PDB entry 7LYS | electron microscopy, 3.05 A resolution | chains A and C of the 4 polymer chains in the assembly

Chain A:
Name: CasPhi-2
Organism: Biggievirus Mos11
Sequence (763 residues; row label = number of the first residue in the row):
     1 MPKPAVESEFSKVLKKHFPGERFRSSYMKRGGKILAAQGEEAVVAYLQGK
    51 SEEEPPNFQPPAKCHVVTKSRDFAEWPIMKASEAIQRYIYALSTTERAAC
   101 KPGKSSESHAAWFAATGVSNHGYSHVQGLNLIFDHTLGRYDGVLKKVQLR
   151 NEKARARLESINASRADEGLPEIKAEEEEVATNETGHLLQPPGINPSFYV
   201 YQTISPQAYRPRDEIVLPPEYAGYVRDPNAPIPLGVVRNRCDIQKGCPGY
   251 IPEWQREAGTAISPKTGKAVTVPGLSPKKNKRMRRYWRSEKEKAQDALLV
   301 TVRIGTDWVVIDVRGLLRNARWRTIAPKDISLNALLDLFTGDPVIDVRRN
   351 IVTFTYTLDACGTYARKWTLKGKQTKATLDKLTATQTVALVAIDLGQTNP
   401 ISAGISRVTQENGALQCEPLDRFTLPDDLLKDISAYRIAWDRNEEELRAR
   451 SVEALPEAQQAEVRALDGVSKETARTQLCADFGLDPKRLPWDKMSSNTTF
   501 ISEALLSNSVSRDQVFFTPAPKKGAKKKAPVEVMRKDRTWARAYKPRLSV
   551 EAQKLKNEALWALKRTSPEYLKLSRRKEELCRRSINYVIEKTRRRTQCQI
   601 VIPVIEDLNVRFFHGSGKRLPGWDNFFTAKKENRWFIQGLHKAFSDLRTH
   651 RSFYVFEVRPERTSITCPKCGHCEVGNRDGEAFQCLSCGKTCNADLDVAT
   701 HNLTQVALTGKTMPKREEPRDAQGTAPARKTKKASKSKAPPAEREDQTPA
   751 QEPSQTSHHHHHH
Not modelled in the structure: 1-5, 523-529, 666-696, 713-763
From the paper describing this entry:
  - binding site for Nts-DNA: Lys29, Lys33, Val126, Gln127, Asn130, Trp368, Lys371, Lys373
  - mutagenesis - V126A/Q127A/N130A: abolished catalytic activity on DNA
  - mutagenesis - K29A/K33A, V126A/Q127A/N130A, D394A: decreased binding to DNA
  - conformationally variable residues: Glu606
  - mutagenesis - E606Q: decreased catalytic activity on DNA
  - mutagenesis - E159A/S160A/S164A/D167A/E168A: unchanged binding to dsSDNA
  - mutagenesis - K146A/R150A/K153A/R157A: unchanged catalytic activity
  - mutagenesis - E159A/S160A/S164A/D167A/E168A: increased catalytic activity on NTS
  - catalytic residues: Asp394, Glu606, Asp695 (proposed by the authors, not directly observed)

Chain C:
Molecule: Ts-DNA
Sequence (39 nucleotides; row label = number of the first residue in the row; numbers below 1 keep their minus sign (DC-29 is residue -29)):
   -29 CGGAGGGTGAAGGTATCCCATTACCAGCTTAACTACGCG
Not modelled in the structure: -29 to -21

Interface between chain A and chain C:
Contacting residue pairs (49; chain A residue first):
  Lys29(A) - DT0(C)  hydrogen bond to the base
  Lys33(A) - DA2(C)  hydrogen bond to the base
  Gln59(A) - DT0(C)  phosphate contact
  Leu131(A) - DT-1(C)  phosphate contact
  Leu131(A) - DT0(C)  base contact
  His135(A) - DC-2(C)  hydrogen bond to the phosphate
  His135(A) - DT-1(C)  salt bridge to the phosphate
  Gly138(A) - DG-3(C)  sugar contact
  Arg139(A) - DG-3(C)  sugar contact
  Gly142(A) - DA-4(C)  sugar contact
  Lys145(A) - DG-3(C)  salt bridge to the phosphate
  Lys146(A) - DC-5(C)  hydrogen bond to the base
  Lys146(A) - DA-4(C)  phosphate contact
  Leu149(A) - DA-4(C)  phosphate contact
  Tyr199(A) - DC-2(C)  sugar contact
  Tyr199(A) - DT-1(C)  sugar contact
  Gln202(A) - DA1(C)  base contact
  Gln202(A) - DA2(C)  hydrogen bond to the base
  Gln202(A) - DC3(C)  base contact
  Thr340(A) - DT0(C)  hydrogen bond to the phosphate
  Thr340(A) - DA1(C)  hydrogen bond to the phosphate
  Gly341(A) - DA1(C)  hydrogen bond to the phosphate
  Asp342(A) - DT-1(C)  phosphate contact
  Asp342(A) - DT0(C)  sugar contact
  Asp342(A) - DA1(C)  phosphate contact
  Thr355(A) - DT-1(C)  sugar contact
  Ser496(A) - DA-19(C)  sugar contact
  Asn497(A) - DA-19(C)  hydrogen bond to the phosphate
  Phe517(A) - DG-18(C)  base contact
  Lys522(A) - DG-17(C)  phosphate contact
  Lys522(A) - DT-16(C)  phosphate contact
  Lys536(A) - DA-19(C)  phosphate contact
  Lys536(A) - DG-18(C)  salt bridge to the phosphate
  Thr539(A) - DG-18(C)  hydrogen bond to the base
  Arg542(A) - DG-17(C)  base contact
  Trp561(A) - DC-12(C)  sugar contact
  Lys564(A) - DA-10(C)  phosphate contact
  Arg565(A) - DC-12(C)  hydrogen bond to the phosphate
  Arg565(A) - DC-11(C)  salt bridge to the phosphate
  Arg565(A) - DA-10(C)  phosphate contact
  Tyr570(A) - DA-10(C)  phosphate contact
  Tyr570(A) - DT-9(C)  phosphate contact
  Leu571(A) - DT-9(C)  phosphate contact
  Ser574(A) - DT-9(C)  phosphate contact
  Ser574(A) - DT-8(C)  phosphate contact
  Val610(A) - DA-7(C)  phosphate contact
  Val610(A) - DC-6(C)  phosphate contact
  Gln638(A) - DA-7(C)  sugar contact
  Lys642(A) - DA-7(C)  salt bridge to the phosphate
Also at the interface, not in a pair above, chain A (43 interface residues in all): Arg30, Gln127, Asp134, Lys153, Val344, Thr357, Pro519, Ala520, Arg535, Asn609

In short:
43 residues of chain A face 20 of chain C across their interface; the contacts include 11 hydrogen bonds and 5
salt bridges. Polar contacts include Lys29(A)-DT0(C), Lys33(A)-DA2(C) and Lys146(A)-DC-5(C). The paper reports
catalytic residues Asp394(A), Glu606(A) and Asp695(A); K29A/K33A, V126A/Q127A/N130A and D394A of chain A
reduce binding to DNA; 6 substitutions were tested in all.
Here chain A is CasPhi-2 (Biggievirus Mos11) and chain C is Ts-DNA. Entry 7LYS (Cryo-EM structure of CasPhi-2
(Cas12j) bound to crRNA and DNA) was determined by electron microscopy (same publication as 7LYT and 7M5O).
